PDB entry 8Y0E | electron microscopy, 3.00 A resolution | chains B and G of the 9 polymer chains in the assembly

[Chain B]
Name: DNA-directed RNA polymerase subunit beta
Source organism: African swine fever virus
Notes: EC 2.7.7.6
UniProtKB: A0A2X0RU95 (A0A2X0RU95_ASF); residues 1-1242 here = UniProt positions 1-1242
Sequence (1242 residues; each row starts with the number of its first residue):
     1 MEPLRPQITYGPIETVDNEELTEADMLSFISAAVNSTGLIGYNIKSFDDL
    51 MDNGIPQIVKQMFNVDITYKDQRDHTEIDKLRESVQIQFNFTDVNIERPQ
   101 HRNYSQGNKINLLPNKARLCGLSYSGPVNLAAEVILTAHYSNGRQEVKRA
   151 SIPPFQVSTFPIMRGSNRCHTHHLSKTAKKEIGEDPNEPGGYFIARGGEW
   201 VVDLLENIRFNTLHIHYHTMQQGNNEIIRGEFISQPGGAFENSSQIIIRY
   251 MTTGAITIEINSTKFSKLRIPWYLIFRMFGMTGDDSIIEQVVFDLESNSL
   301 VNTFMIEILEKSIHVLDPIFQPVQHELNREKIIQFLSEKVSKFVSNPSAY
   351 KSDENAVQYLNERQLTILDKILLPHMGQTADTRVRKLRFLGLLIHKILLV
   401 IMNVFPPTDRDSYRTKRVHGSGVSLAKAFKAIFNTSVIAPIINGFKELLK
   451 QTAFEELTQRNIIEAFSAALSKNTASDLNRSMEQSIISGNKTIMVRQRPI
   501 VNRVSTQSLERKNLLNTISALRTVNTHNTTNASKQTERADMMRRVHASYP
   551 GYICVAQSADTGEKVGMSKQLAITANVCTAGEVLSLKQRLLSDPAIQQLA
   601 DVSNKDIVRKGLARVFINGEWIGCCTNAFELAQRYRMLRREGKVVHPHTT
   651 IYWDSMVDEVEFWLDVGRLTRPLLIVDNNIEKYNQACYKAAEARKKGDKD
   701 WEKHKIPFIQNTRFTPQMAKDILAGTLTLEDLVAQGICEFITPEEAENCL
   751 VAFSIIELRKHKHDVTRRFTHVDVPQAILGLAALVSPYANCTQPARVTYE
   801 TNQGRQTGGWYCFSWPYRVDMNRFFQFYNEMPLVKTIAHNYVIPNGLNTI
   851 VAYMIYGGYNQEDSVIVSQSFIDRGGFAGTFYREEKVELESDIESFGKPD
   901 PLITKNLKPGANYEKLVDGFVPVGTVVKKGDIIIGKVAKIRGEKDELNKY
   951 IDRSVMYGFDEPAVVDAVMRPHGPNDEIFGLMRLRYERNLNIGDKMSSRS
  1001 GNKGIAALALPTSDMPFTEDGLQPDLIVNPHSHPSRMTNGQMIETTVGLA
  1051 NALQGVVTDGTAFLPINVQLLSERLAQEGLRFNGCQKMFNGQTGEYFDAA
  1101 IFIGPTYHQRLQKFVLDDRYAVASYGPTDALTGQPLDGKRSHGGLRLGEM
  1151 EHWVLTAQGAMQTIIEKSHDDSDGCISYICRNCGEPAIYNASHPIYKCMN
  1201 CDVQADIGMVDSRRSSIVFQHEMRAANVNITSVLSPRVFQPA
Not modelled in the structure: 1-7, 490-502, 529-536, 938-951
Metal / ion sites: Zn2+: Cys1180, Cys1183, Cys1198, Cys1201

[Chain G]
Name: C122R
Source organism: African swine fever virus
UniProtKB: A0A0A1DYD1 (A0A0A1DYD1_ASF); residues 1-105 here = UniProt positions 1-105
Sequence (105 residues; row label = number of the first residue in the row):
     1 MKICKACSSCMVRTYVDGNIIFRCSCGESVQGDSQNLLVSSKVYHTGEME
    51 DKYKIFIKNAPFDPTNCQIKKDCPNCHLDYLTQICIGSQKIIILVCRCGY
   101 MSNRG
Metal / ion sites: Zn2+ site 1: Cys4, Cys7, Cys24, Cys26; Zn2+ site 2: Cys73, Cys76, Cys96, Cys98

[Chain B / chain G interface]
Residue-residue contacts - 49 pairs, chain B then chain G:
  Gly283(B) with Ser8(G)
  Asp284(B) with Ser8(G), hydrogen bond (backbone-backbone); Ser9(G), hydrogen bond; Cys10(G), hydrogen bond (side chain-backbone)
  Asp285(B) with Ile3(G); Ser8(G)
  Ile288(B) with Met1(G), hydrophobic
  Ile306(B) with Met1(G), hydrophobic
  Glu310(B) with Met1(G), hydrogen bond (side chain-backbone); Lys2(G)
  Ile313(B) with Cys10(G), hydrophobic
  His314(B) with Cys10(G); Met11(G); Val12(G)
  His325(B) with Ser25(G)
  Asn403(B) with Lys52(G)
  Val404(B) with Lys52(G), hydrogen bond (backbone-side chain)
  Phe629(B) with Phe62(G)
  Trp653(B) with Asn59(G); Phe62(G); Asp63(G)
  Ser655(B) with Ile55(G); Phe56(G); Asn59(G), hydrogen bond (backbone-side chain); Asp63(G), hydrogen bond
  Met656(B) with Ile55(G); Phe56(G), hydrophobic
  Asp658(B) with Ile55(G); Asn59(G)
  Ile680(B) with Tyr80(G)
  Tyr683(B) with Lys70(G); Asp79(G); Tyr80(G), hydrophobic
  Asn684(B) with Leu78(G); Tyr80(G), hydrogen bond
  Cys687(B) with Leu78(G), hydrophobic
  Tyr688(B) with Cys76(G); Leu78(G)
  Ala691(B) with His77(G)
  Lys705(B) with Asp79(G), salt bridge
  Asn748(B) with Thr65(G)
  Cys749(B) with Thr65(G)
  Leu750(B) with Pro64(G)
  Val765(B) with Lys70(G); Tyr80(G), hydrophobic
  Thr766(B) with Gln68(G)
  Arg768(B) with Gln68(G), hydrogen bond; Tyr80(G)
  Thr770(B) with Pro64(G)
Other interface residues (no listed pair), chain B (34 interface residues in all): Leu300, Leu327, Val657, Glu747
Other interface residues (no listed pair), chain G (30 interface residues in all): Cys7, Asp51, Tyr53, Lys58, Ile69, Arg97

[Summary]
34 residues of chain B face 30 of chain G across their interface; the contacts include 9 hydrogen bonds and 1
salt bridge. Among the polar pairs are Lys705(B)-Asp79(G), Asp284(B)-Ser9(G) and Asp284(B)-Cys10(G).
Cys1180(B), Cys1183(B), Cys1198(B) and Cys1201(B) form the Zn2+ site.
Chain B is DNA-directed RNA polymerase subunit beta and chain G is C122R, both from African swine fever virus;
the structure, ASFV RNAP M1249L C-tail occupied complex4 (MCOC4), was determined by electron microscopy (same
publication as 8XX4, 8XX5, 8XXP, 8XXT and 8XY6).
